Entry 7B1Y (X-ray diffraction, 2.12 A resolution); this record covers chains A and dd of the 8 polymer chains in the assembly.

== Chain A (and dd) ==
Molecule: DtxR family iron (Metal) dependent repressor
Source organism: Saccharopolyspora erythraea (strain ATCC 11635 / DSM 40517 / JCM 4748 / NBRC 13426 / NCIMB 8594 / NRRL 2338)
Notes: chain dd of this document is another copy of the same molecule, construct and numbering; everything in this record applies to it too
UniProtKB: A0A2A9J1W2 (A0A2A9J1W2_SACEN); residue numbers follow UniProt; this construct covers 1-231
Amino-acid sequence (233 residues; numbered -1 to 231; the number before each row is that of its first residue; numbers below 1 keep their minus sign (Gly-1 is residue -1)):
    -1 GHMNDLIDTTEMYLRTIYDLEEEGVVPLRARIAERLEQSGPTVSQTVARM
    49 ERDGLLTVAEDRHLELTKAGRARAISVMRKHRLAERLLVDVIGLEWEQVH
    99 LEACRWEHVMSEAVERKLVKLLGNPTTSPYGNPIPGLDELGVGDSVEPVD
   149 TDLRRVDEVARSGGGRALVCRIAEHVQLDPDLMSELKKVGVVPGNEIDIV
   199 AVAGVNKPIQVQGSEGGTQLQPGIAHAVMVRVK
Disordered / not traced: -1 to 2, 141-231 (chain dd: -1 to 140)
Construct notes: expression tag (-1 to 0)
Modified residues: Cys102 (3-sulfinoalanine; CSD)
Bound ions: Co2+ site 1: Met10, Cys102, Glu105, His106; Co2+ site 2: His79, Glu83, His98 (shared with Glu172(dd), Gln175(dd) of chain dd)

== Chain A / chain dd interface ==
Residue-residue contacts (43; chain A residue first):
  Arg13(A) - Glu172(dd)
  Tyr16(A) - Ser143(dd)
  Asp17(A) - Glu172(dd)
  Glu19(A) - Val144(dd)
  Glu20(A) - Ser143(dd)  hydrogen bond
  Glu20(A) - Arg153(dd)  hydrogen bond (backbone-side chain)
  Glu21(A) - Arg153(dd)  hydrogen bond (backbone-side chain)
  Glu21(A) - His173(dd)
  Glu21(A) - His224(dd)  hydrogen bond (backbone-side chain)
  Glu21(A) - Ala225(dd)
  Gly22(A) - Arg153(dd)
  Arg33(A) - His173(dd)
  Met76(A) - Glu172(dd)
  His79(A) - Glu172(dd)  salt bridge
  Arg80(A) - Ser143(dd)
  Arg80(A) - Glu172(dd)  salt bridge
  Glu83(A) - Glu172(dd)
  Glu83(A) - Gln175(dd)
  Trp94(A) - Met181(dd)
  Trp94(A) - Lys185(dd)
  Trp94(A) - Val190(dd)  hydrophobic
  Glu95(A) - Pro178(dd)
  Glu95(A) - Ser182(dd)
  His98(A) - Glu172(dd)  salt bridge
  His98(A) - Gln175(dd)  hydrogen bond
  Leu99(A) - Gln175(dd)
  Pro127(A) - Pro191(dd)
  Tyr128(A) - Cys168(dd)
  Tyr128(A) - Arg169(dd)
  Tyr128(A) - Ile170(dd)  hydrogen bond (backbone-backbone)
  Tyr128(A) - Gln175(dd)
  Tyr128(A) - Met181(dd)  hydrophobic
  Tyr128(A) - Pro191(dd)
  Gly129(A) - Cys168(dd)
  Gly129(A) - Arg169(dd)
  Gly129(A) - Pro191(dd)
  Asn130(A) - Arg169(dd)
  Asn130(A) - Ile170(dd)  hydrogen bond (side chain-backbone)
  Asn130(A) - Glu172(dd)
  Asn130(A) - Gln175(dd)
  Pro131(A) - Asp142(dd)
  Pro131(A) - Ser143(dd)
  Pro131(A) - Arg169(dd)
Also at the interface, not in a pair above, chain A (24 interface residues in all): Val23, Cys102, Pro133
Also at the interface, not in a pair above, chain dd (21 interface residues in all): Ala171, Leu176, Val189

== In short ==
Chain A and chain dd form an interface of 24 and 21 residues respectively; the contacts include 7 hydrogen
bonds and 3 salt bridges. Polar pairs include His79(A)-Glu172(dd), Arg80(A)-Glu172(dd) and
His98(A)-Glu172(dd). Met10(A), Cys102(A), Glu105(A) and His106(A) form the Co2+ site 1.
Both chains are DtxR family iron (Metal) dependent repressor (Saccharopolyspora erythraea (strain ATCC 11635 /
DSM 40517 / JCM 4748 / NBRC 13426 / NCIMB 8594 / NRRL 2338)). Entry 7B1Y (DtxR-like iron-dependent regulator
IdeR complexed with cobalt and its consensus DNA-binding sequence) was determined by X-ray diffraction,
deposited together with 7B1V, 7B20, 7B23, 7B24 and 7B25.
